Entry 3CME (X-ray diffraction, 2.95 A resolution); this record covers chains B and 0 of the 33 polymer chains in the assembly.

== Chain B ==
Name: 50S ribosomal protein L3P
From: Haloarcula marismortui
UniProt: P20279 (RL3_HALMA); residues 0-337 here correspond to UniProt positions 1-338 (UniProt number = residue number + 1)
Chain sequence (338 residues; row label = number of the first residue in the row; numbering starts at 0):
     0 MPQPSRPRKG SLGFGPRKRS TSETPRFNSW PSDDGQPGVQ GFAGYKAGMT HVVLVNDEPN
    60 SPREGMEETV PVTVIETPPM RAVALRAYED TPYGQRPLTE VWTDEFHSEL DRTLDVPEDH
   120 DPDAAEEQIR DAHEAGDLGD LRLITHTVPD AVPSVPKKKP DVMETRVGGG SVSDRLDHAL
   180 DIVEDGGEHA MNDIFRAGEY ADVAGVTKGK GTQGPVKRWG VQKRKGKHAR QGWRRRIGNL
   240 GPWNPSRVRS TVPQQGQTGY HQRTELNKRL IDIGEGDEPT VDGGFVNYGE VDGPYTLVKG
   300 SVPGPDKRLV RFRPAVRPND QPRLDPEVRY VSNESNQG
Not modelled in the structure: 0

== Chain 0 ==
Molecule: 50S ribosomal RNA
From: Haloarcula marismortui
Sequence (2923 nucleotides; row label = number of the first residue in the row):
     1 GUUGGCUACU AUGCCAGCUG GUGGAUUGCU CGGCUCAGGC GCUGAUGAAG GACGUGCCAA
    61 GCUGCGAUAA GCUGUGGGGA GCCGCACGGA GGCGAAGAAC CACAGAUUUC CGAAUGAGAA
   121 UCUCUCUAAC AAUUGCUUCG CGCAAUGAGG AACCCCGAGA ACUGAAACAU CUCAGUAUCG
   181 GGAGGAACAG AAAACGCAAC GUGAUGUCGU UAGUAACCGC GAGUGAACGC GAUACAGCCC
   241 AAACCGAAGC CCUCACGGGC AAUGUGGUGU CAGGGCUACC UCUCAUCAGC CGACCGUCUU
   301 CACGAAGUCU CUUGGAAUAG AGCGUGAUAC AGGGUGACAA CCCCGUACUG AAGACCAGUA
   361 CGCUGUGCGG UAGUGCCAGA GUAGCGGGGG UUGGAUAUCC CUCGCGAAUA ACGCAGGCAU
   421 CGACUGCGAA GGCUAAACAC AACCUGAGAC CGAUAGUGAA CAAGUAGUGU GAACGAACGC
   481 UGCAAAGUAC CCUCAGAAGG GAGGCGAAAU AGAGCAUGAA AUCAGUUGGC GAUCGAGCGA
   541 CAGGGCAUAC AAGGUCCCUU GACGAAUGAC CGAGACGCGA GUCUCCAGUA AGACUCACGG
   601 GAAGCCGAUG UUCUGUCGUA CGUUUUGAAA AACGAGCCAG GGAGUGUGUC UGUAUGGCAA
   661 GUCUAACCGG AGUAUCCGGG GAGGCACAGG GAAACCGACA UGGCCGCAGG GCUUUGCCCG
   721 AGGGCCGCCG UCUUCAAGGG CGGGGAGCCA UGUGGACACG ACCCGAAUCC GGACGAUCUA
   781 CGCAUGGACA AGAUGAAGCG UGCCGAAAGG CACGUGGAAG UCUGUUAGAG UUGGUGUCCU
   841 ACAAUACCCU CUCGUGAUCU AUGUGUAGGG GUGAAAGGCC CAUCGAGUCC GGCAACAGCU
   901 GGUUCCAAUC GAAACAUGUC GAAGCAUGAC CUCCGCCGAG GUAGUCUGUG AGGUAGAGCG
   961 ACCGAUUGGU GUGUCCGCCU CCGAGAGGAG UCGGCACACC UGUCAAACUC CAAACUUACA
  1021 GACGCUGUUU GACGCGGGGA UUCCGGUGCG CGGGGUAAGC CUGUGUACCA GGAGGGGAAC
  1081 AACCCAGAGA UAGGUUAAGG UCCCCAAGUG UGGAUUAAGU GUAAUCCUCU GAAGGUGGUC
  1141 UCGAGCCCUA GACAGCCGGG AGGUGAGCUU AGAAGCAGCU ACCCUCUAAG AAAAGCGUAA
  1201 CAGCUUACCG GCCGAGGUUU GAGGCGCCCA AAAUGAUCGG GACUCAAAUC CACCACCGAG
  1261 ACCUGUCCGU ACCACUCAUA CUGGUAAUCG AGUAGAUUGG CGCUCUAAUU GGAUGGAAGC
  1321 AGGGGCGAGA GCUCCUGUGG ACCGAUUAGU GACGAAAAUC CUGGCCAUAG UAGCAGCGAU
  1381 AGUCGGGUGA GAACCCCGAC GGCCUAAUGG AUAAGGGUUC CUCAGCACUG CUGAUCAGCU
  1441 GAGGGUUAGC CGGUCCUAAG UCUCACCGCA ACUCGACUGA GACGAAAUGG GAAACAGGUU
  1501 AAUAUUCCUG UGCCAUCAUG CAGUGAAAGU UGACGCCCUG GGGUCGAUCA CGCCGGGCAU
  1561 UCGCCCGGUC GAACCGUCCA ACUCCGUGGA AGCCGUAAUG GCAGGAAGCG GACGAACGGC
  1621 GGCAUAGGGA AACGUGAUUC AACCUGGGGC CCAUGAAAAG ACGAGCAUGA UGUCCGUACC
  1681 GAGAACCGAC ACAGGUGUCC AUGGCGGCGA AAGCCAAGGC CUGUCGGGAG CAACCAACGU
  1741 UAGGGAAUUC GGCAAGUUAG UCCCGUACCU UCGGAAGAAG GGAUGCCUGC UCCGGAACGG
  1801 AGCAGGUCGC AGUGACUCGG AAGCUCGGAC UGUCUAGUAA CAACAUAGGU GACCGCAAAU
  1861 CCGCAAGGAC UCGUACGGUC ACUGAAUCCU GCCCAGUGCA GGUAUCUGAA CACCUCGUAC
  1921 AAGAGGACGA AGGACCUGUC AACGGCGGGG GUAACUAUGA CCCUCUUAAG GUAGCGUAGU
  1981 ACCUUGCCGC AUCAGUAGCG GCUUGCAUGA AUGGAUUAAC CAGAGCUUCA CUGUCCCAAC
  2041 GUUGGGCCCG GUGAACUGUA CAUUCCAGUG CGGAGUCUGG AGACACCCAG GGGGAAGCGA
  2101 AGACCCUAUG GAGCUUUACU GCAGGCUGUC GCUGAGACGU GGUCGCCGAU GUGCAGCAUA
  2161 GGUAGGAGUC GUUACAGAGG UACCCGCGCU AGCGGGCCAC CCAGACAACA GUGAAAUACU
  2221 ACCCGUCGGU GACUGCGACU CUCACUCCGG GAGGAGGACA CCGAUAGCCG GGCAGUUUGA
  2281 CUGGGGCGGU ACGCGCUCGA AAAGAUAUCG AGCGCGCCCU AUGGUCAUCU CAGCCGGGAC
  2341 AGAGACCCGG CGAAGAGUGC AAGAGCAAAA GAUGACUUGA CAGUGUUCUU CCCAACGAGG
  2401 AACGCUGACG CGAAAGCGUG GUCUAGCGAA CCAAUUAGCC UGCUUGAUGC GGGCAAUUGA
  2461 UGACAGAAAA GCUACCCUAG GGAUAACAGA GUCGUCACUC GCAAGAGCAC AUAUCGACCG
  2521 AGUGGCUUGC UACCUCGAUG UCGGUUCCCU CCAUCCUGCC CGUGCAGAAG CGGGCAAGGG
  2581 UGAGGUUGUU CGCCUAUUAA AGGAGGUCGU GAGCUGGGUU UAGACCGUCG UGAGACAGGU
  2641 CGGCUGCUAU CUACUGGGUG UGUAAUGGUG UCUGACAAGA ACGACCGUAU AGUACGAGAG
  2701 GAACUACGGU UGGUGGCCAC UGGUGUACCG GUUGUUCGAG AGAGCACGUG CCGGGUAGCC
  2761 ACGCCACACG GGGUAAGAGC UGAACGCAUC UAAGCUCGAA ACCCACUUGG AAAAGAGACA
  2821 CCGCCGAGGU CCCGCGUACA AGACGCGGUC GAUAGACUCG GGGUGUGCGC GUCGAGGUAA
  2881 CGAGACGUUA AGCCCACGAG CACUAACAGA CCAAAGCCAU CAU
Not modelled in the structure: 1-9, 126-127, 715, 971-998, 1560, 1952-1963, 2137-2236, 2339-2343, 2665-2666, 2915-2923
Modified / non-standard residues: 1MA (6-hydro-1-methyladenosine-5'-monophosphate) at position 628, OMU (o2'-methyluridine 5'-monophosphate) at position 2587, OMG (o2'-methylguanosine-5'-monophosphate) at position 2588, UR3 (3-methyluridine-5'-monophoshate) at position 2619, PSU (pseudouridine-5'-monophosphate) at position 2621
Ion coordination: Na+ site 1: C40, G41; Na+ site 2: G56, A59, G61; Sr2+ site 1 near C85 (its only coordinating residue here); Na+ site 3: U107, U108; Na+ site 4: C130, U146; Mg2+ site 1: A165, C168; Na+ site 5: A165, A166; Mg2+ site 2 near A166 (its only coordinating residue here); Na+ site 6: U170, C218, G221; Na+ site 7: G196, A415, G416; Na+ site 8: U308, U335, C342 (shared with 2 residues of chain T); Na+ site 9: G386, U402; 34 more Na+ sites not listed; 15 more Sr2+ sites not listed; 15 more Mg2+ sites not listed
Ligand contacts: 6-aminohexanoic acid / phenylalanine: G2102, C2104, A2486, G2540, U2620, PSU_2621
What the authors report for this chain:
  - binding site for the 3-nt RNA strand: G2284, G2285, A2486, A2637
  - binding site for the 3-nt RNA strand: OMG_2588, U2589, U2590, G2618
  - conformationally variable residues (loop rearrangement): G2618 to U2620

== Chain B / chain 0 interface ==
Residue-residue contacts - 333 pairs, chain B then chain 0:
  Pro1(B) - C2591(0)  phosphate contact
  Gln2(B) - U2545(0)  hydrogen bond to the phosphate
  Gln2(B) - U2546(0)  base contact
  Pro3(B) - G2582(0)  phosphate contact
  Pro3(B) - A2583(0)  phosphate contact
  Ser4(B) - U2581(0)  phosphate contact
  Ser4(B) - G2582(0)  hydrogen bond to the phosphate
  Arg5(B) - C2547(0)  salt bridge to the phosphate
  Arg5(B) - C2548(0)  salt bridge to the phosphate
  Arg5(B) - U2581(0)  phosphate contact
  Pro6(B) - G2580(0)  phosphate contact
  Pro6(B) - U2581(0)  phosphate contact
  Pro6(B) - G2713(0)  sugar contact
  Arg7(B) - C2548(0)  hydrogen bond to the phosphate
  Arg7(B) - C2549(0)  salt bridge to the phosphate
  Arg7(B) - U2714(0)  phosphate contact
  Lys8(B) - C2547(0)  phosphate contact
  Lys8(B) - C2548(0)  hydrogen bond to the phosphate
  Lys8(B) - U2714(0)  phosphate contact
  Gly9(B) - A2681(0)  base contact
  Gly9(B) - U2714(0)  hydrogen bond to the phosphate
  Gly9(B) - G2715(0)  phosphate contact
  Ser10(B) - A2681(0)  hydrogen bond to the base
  Ser10(B) - U2714(0)  hydrogen bond to the phosphate
  Ser10(B) - G2715(0)  hydrogen bond to the phosphate
  Leu11(B) - C2549(0)  phosphate contact
  Leu11(B) - A2678(0)  hydrogen bond to the sugar
  Leu11(B) - G2679(0)  sugar contact
  Gly12(B) - A2678(0)  base contact
  Gly12(B) - G2679(0)  sugar contact
  Gly12(B) - U2807(0)  base contact
  Gly12(B) - U2808(0)  sugar contact
  Phe13(B) - U2714(0)  sugar contact
  Phe13(B) - G2715(0)  sugar contact
  Phe13(B) - U2807(0)  sugar contact
  Phe13(B) - U2808(0)  sugar contact
  Gly14(B) - U2808(0)  hydrogen bond to the sugar
  Gly14(B) - G2809(0)  sugar contact
  Pro15(B) - G2656(0)  phosphate contact
  Pro15(B) - G2809(0)  sugar contact
  Arg16(B) - G2656(0)  hydrogen bond to the phosphate
  Arg16(B) - G2715(0)  salt bridge to the phosphate
  Lys17(B) - G2656(0)  phosphate contact
  Lys17(B) - G2657(0)  phosphate contact
  Lys17(B) - G2809(0)  phosphate contact
  Lys17(B) - G2810(0)  salt bridge to the phosphate
  Arg18(B) - G2657(0)  hydrogen bond to the phosphate
  Arg18(B) - G2658(0)  salt bridge to the phosphate
  Arg18(B) - C2839(0)  hydrogen bond to the phosphate
  Arg18(B) - G2842(0)  hydrogen bond to the base
  Arg18(B) - A2843(0)  hydrogen bond to the base
  Thr20(B) - G2810(0)  hydrogen bond to the phosphate
  Glu22(B) - U2837(0)  base contact
  Arg25(B) - U2671(0)  salt bridge to the phosphate
  Arg25(B) - C2672(0)  salt bridge to the phosphate
  Asn27(B) - U2807(0)  hydrogen bond to the phosphate
  Asn27(B) - U2808(0)  phosphate contact
  Ser28(B) - C2806(0)  hydrogen bond to the phosphate
  Ser28(B) - U2807(0)  phosphate contact
  Lys45(B) - C2717(0)  hydrogen bond to the phosphate
  Lys45(B) - C2718(0)  salt bridge to the phosphate
  Met48(B) - C2717(0)  sugar contact
  Met48(B) - C2718(0)  sugar contact
  Met48(B) - A2719(0)  sugar contact
  Thr49(B) - A2719(0)  hydrogen bond to the sugar
  His50(B) - A2719(0)  hydrogen bond to the sugar
  Asn59(B) - C2707(0)  phosphate contact
  Asn59(B) - G2708(0)  sugar contact
  Pro70(B) - A2719(0)  base contact
  Pro70(B) - C2764(0)  sugar contact
  Arg85(B) - G2670(0)  base contact
  Arg85(B) - U2671(0)  hydrogen bond to the base
  Arg85(B) - C2672(0)  sugar contact
  Arg85(B) - C2819(0)  hydrogen bond to the base
  Tyr87(B) - C2672(0)  hydrogen bond to the sugar
  Tyr87(B) - U2673(0)  sugar contact
  Tyr92(B) - G2674(0)  sugar contact
  Tyr92(B) - G2815(0)  hydrogen bond to the base
  Gly93(B) - G2674(0)  phosphate contact
  Gln94(B) - U2673(0)  hydrogen bond to the sugar
  Gln94(B) - G2674(0)  hydrogen bond to the phosphate
  Arg95(B) - G2817(0)  hydrogen bond to the sugar
  Arg95(B) - A2818(0)  sugar contact
  Pro96(B) - C2672(0)  sugar contact
  Pro96(B) - A2818(0)  hydrogen bond to the sugar
  Pro96(B) - C2819(0)  sugar contact
  Leu97(B) - C2819(0)  phosphate contact
  Leu97(B) - A2820(0)  phosphate contact
  Thr98(B) - C2819(0)  phosphate contact
  Thr98(B) - A2820(0)  phosphate contact
  Glu99(B) - C2819(0)  hydrogen bond to the sugar
  Glu99(B) - A2820(0)  sugar contact
  Trp101(B) - A2820(0)  sugar contact
  Arg111(B) - G2847(0)  salt bridge to the phosphate
  Arg111(B) - G2848(0)  salt bridge to the phosphate
  Thr112(B) - U2669(0)  hydrogen bond to the sugar
  Thr112(B) - G2670(0)  sugar contact
  Leu113(B) - U2669(0)  sugar contact
  Leu113(B) - G2670(0)  sugar contact
  Asp114(B) - G2668(0)  hydrogen bond to the base
  Asp114(B) - U2669(0)  sugar contact
  Asp114(B) - C2821(0)  hydrogen bond to the sugar
  Asp114(B) - C2822(0)  sugar contact
  Asp114(B) - A2827(0)  phosphate contact
  Asp114(B) - G2828(0)  phosphate contact
  Val115(B) - C2821(0)  hydrogen bond to the sugar
  Val115(B) - C2822(0)  sugar contact
  Pro116(B) - C2821(0)  sugar contact
  Glu117(B) - C2821(0)  phosphate contact
  Glu117(B) - C2822(0)  hydrogen bond to the phosphate
  Asp118(B) - C2822(0)  hydrogen bond to the phosphate
  His119(B) - A2820(0)  phosphate contact
  His119(B) - C2821(0)  salt bridge to the phosphate
  Arg141(B) - C2672(0)  hydrogen bond to the phosphate
  Arg141(B) - U2673(0)  salt bridge to the phosphate
  Ile143(B) - U2671(0)  sugar contact
  Val154(B) - U2837(0)  base contact
  Pro155(B) - C2846(0)  sugar contact
  Pro155(B) - G2847(0)  sugar contact
  Pro155(B) - U2853(0)  phosphate contact
  Lys156(B) - U2837(0)  base contact
  Lys156(B) - C2846(0)  phosphate contact
  Lys156(B) - G2847(0)  phosphate contact
  Lys157(B) - G2847(0)  hydrogen bond to the phosphate
  Lys157(B) - G2848(0)  salt bridge to the phosphate
  Lys157(B) - G2851(0)  hydrogen bond to the phosphate
  Lys157(B) - A2852(0)  salt bridge to the phosphate
  Lys158(B) - C2846(0)  phosphate contact
  Lys158(B) - G2847(0)  hydrogen bond to the phosphate
  Val161(B) - G2670(0)  sugar contact
  Val161(B) - U2671(0)  sugar contact
  Met162(B) - U2671(0)  phosphate contact
  Met162(B) - C2672(0)  phosphate contact
  Glu163(B) - U2671(0)  hydrogen bond to the sugar
  Glu163(B) - C2672(0)  hydrogen bond to the phosphate
  Thr206(B) - G2716(0)  sugar contact
  Thr206(B) - C2717(0)  phosphate contact
  Lys207(B) - C2717(0)  hydrogen bond to the phosphate
  Lys207(B) - C2718(0)  salt bridge to the phosphate
  Lys207(B) - C2759(0)  salt bridge to the phosphate
  Lys207(B) - A2838(0)  phosphate contact
  Gly208(B) - A2838(0)  hydrogen bond to the phosphate
  Gly208(B) - C2839(0)  phosphate contact
  Lys209(B) - C2760(0)  salt bridge to the phosphate
  Lys209(B) - C2839(0)  phosphate contact
  Gly210(B) - C2839(0)  hydrogen bond to the phosphate
  Gly210(B) - A2840(0)  phosphate contact
  Thr211(B) - A1732(0)  hydrogen bond to the sugar
  Thr211(B) - A1733(0)  sugar contact
  Thr211(B) - A2840(0)  hydrogen bond to the phosphate
  Gln212(B) - A1732(0)  sugar contact
  Gln212(B) - A1733(0)  sugar contact
  Gly213(B) - A1733(0)  hydrogen bond to the phosphate
  Gly213(B) - C1734(0)  phosphate contact
  Val215(B) - A2039(0)  phosphate contact
  Lys216(B) - C2760(0)  salt bridge to the phosphate
  Arg217(B) - U2655(0)  hydrogen bond to the sugar
  Arg217(B) - G2656(0)  salt bridge to the phosphate
  Val220(B) - C2547(0)  phosphate contact
  Gln221(B) - A2038(0)  phosphate contact
  Gln221(B) - U2546(0)  sugar contact
  Gln221(B) - C2547(0)  hydrogen bond to the phosphate
  Lys222(B) - A2038(0)  hydrogen bond to the phosphate
  Lys222(B) - A2039(0)  phosphate contact
  Arg223(B) - G2613(0)  sugar contact
  Arg223(B) - C2614(0)  hydrogen bond to the sugar
  Lys224(B) - C2035(0)  phosphate contact
  Lys224(B) - C2036(0)  salt bridge to the phosphate
  Lys224(B) - C2037(0)  hydrogen bond to the phosphate
  Lys224(B) - A2038(0)  salt bridge to the phosphate
  Gly225(B) - U2034(0)  hydrogen bond to the phosphate
  Gly225(B) - C2035(0)  hydrogen bond to the phosphate
  Lys226(B) - U835(0)  phosphate contact
  Lys226(B) - C1750(0)  base contact
  Lys226(B) - G1751(0)  hydrogen bond to the base
  Lys226(B) - C1753(0)  base contact
  Lys226(B) - U2615(0)  phosphate contact
  Lys226(B) - G2616(0)  salt bridge to the phosphate
  His227(B) - G2544(0)  base contact
  His227(B) - C2614(0)  hydrogen bond to the sugar
  His227(B) - U2615(0)  hydrogen bond to the sugar
  Arg229(B) - U835(0)  salt bridge to the phosphate
  Arg229(B) - G836(0)  phosphate contact
  Arg229(B) - C1753(0)  hydrogen bond to the base
  Arg229(B) - A1754(0)  hydrogen bond to the sugar
  Gln230(B) - U835(0)  hydrogen bond to the phosphate
  Gln230(B) - G836(0)  sugar contact
  Gln230(B) - U837(0)  phosphate contact
  Gln230(B) - C2614(0)  phosphate contact
  Gln230(B) - U2615(0)  phosphate contact
  Gly231(B) - C1735(0)  sugar contact
  Gly231(B) - A1736(0)  phosphate contact
  Trp232(B) - C1735(0)  phosphate contact
  Trp232(B) - G2092(0)  hydrogen bond to the phosphate
  Trp232(B) - G2613(0)  hydrogen bond to the sugar
  Trp232(B) - C2614(0)  sugar contact
  Arg233(B) - C1735(0)  hydrogen bond to the phosphate
  Arg233(B) - A1736(0)  salt bridge to the phosphate
  Arg234(B) - C1734(0)  salt bridge to the phosphate
  Arg234(B) - C1735(0)  hydrogen bond to the phosphate
  Arg234(B) - A2039(0)  salt bridge to the phosphate
  Arg235(B) - C1734(0)  hydrogen bond to the sugar
  Arg235(B) - C1735(0)  sugar contact
  Arg235(B) - G2091(0)  hydrogen bond to the phosphate
  Arg235(B) - G2092(0)  salt bridge to the phosphate
  Ile236(B) - U2546(0)  sugar contact
  Ile236(B) - C2547(0)  sugar contact
  Gly237(B) - U2546(0)  hydrogen bond to the sugar
  Gly237(B) - G2613(0)  base contact
  Asn238(B) - G2093(0)  phosphate contact
  Asn238(B) - U2546(0)  base contact
  Asn238(B) - C2547(0)  hydrogen bond to the base
  Asn238(B) - G2609(0)  base contact
  Asn238(B) - U2610(0)  base contact
  Leu239(B) - G2091(0)  base contact
  Leu239(B) - G2092(0)  sugar contact
  Leu239(B) - G2093(0)  hydrogen bond to the phosphate
  Gly240(B) - G2093(0)  sugar contact
  Gly240(B) - G2609(0)  base contact
  Pro241(B) - G2093(0)  hydrogen bond to the sugar
  Pro241(B) - C2548(0)  base contact
  Pro241(B) - G2606(0)  base contact
  Pro241(B) - G2609(0)  sugar contact
  Trp242(B) - G2093(0)  hydrogen bond to the sugar
  Trp242(B) - G2094(0)  sugar contact
  Trp242(B) - A2096(0)  sugar contact
  Trp242(B) - U2539(0)  base contact
  Trp242(B) - U2607(0)  stacking on the base
  Trp242(B) - G2609(0)  hydrogen bond to the sugar
  Trp242(B) - U2610(0)  phosphate contact
  Asn243(B) - G2073(0)  base contact
  Asn243(B) - G2606(0)  hydrogen bond to the sugar
  Asn243(B) - U2607(0)  hydrogen bond to the phosphate
  Pro244(B) - U1234(0)  base contact
  Pro244(B) - C2066(0)  phosphate contact
  Pro244(B) - G2093(0)  sugar contact
  Ser245(B) - G2093(0)  hydrogen bond to the base
  Ser245(B) - G2094(0)  sugar contact
  Arg246(B) - U1234(0)  hydrogen bond to the base
  Arg246(B) - C2065(0)  hydrogen bond to the phosphate
  Arg246(B) - C2066(0)  salt bridge to the phosphate
  Arg246(B) - G2093(0)  base contact
  Arg246(B) - A2653(0)  sugar contact
  Val247(B) - G2093(0)  base contact
  Val247(B) - A2653(0)  hydrogen bond to the sugar
  Val247(B) - C2654(0)  sugar contact
  Arg248(B) - U1234(0)  hydrogen bond to the sugar
  Arg248(B) - C2548(0)  sugar contact
  Arg248(B) - C2549(0)  hydrogen bond to the sugar
  Arg248(B) - G2606(0)  base contact
  Arg248(B) - C2654(0)  sugar contact
  Ser249(B) - C2654(0)  phosphate contact
  Ser249(B) - U2655(0)  phosphate contact
  Thr250(B) - C2548(0)  hydrogen bond to the sugar
  Thr250(B) - C2549(0)  sugar contact
  Val251(B) - C2548(0)  sugar contact
  Pro252(B) - C2547(0)  phosphate contact
  Pro252(B) - C2548(0)  sugar contact
  Gln253(B) - G2090(0)  hydrogen bond to the base
  Gln253(B) - G2091(0)  hydrogen bond to the base
  Gln253(B) - C2654(0)  hydrogen bond to the sugar
  Gln253(B) - U2655(0)  hydrogen bond to the sugar
  Gln254(B) - A1733(0)  sugar contact
  Gln254(B) - G2090(0)  hydrogen bond to the sugar
  Gln254(B) - U2655(0)  hydrogen bond to the sugar
  Gln256(B) - G2656(0)  hydrogen bond to the sugar
  Gln256(B) - G2657(0)  sugar contact
  Gln256(B) - C2839(0)  hydrogen bond to the phosphate
  Tyr259(B) - A2838(0)  sugar contact
  Tyr259(B) - C2844(0)  sugar contact
  Gln261(B) - U2808(0)  hydrogen bond to the phosphate
  Gln261(B) - G2809(0)  phosphate contact
  Arg262(B) - G2715(0)  hydrogen bond to the phosphate
  Arg262(B) - G2716(0)  salt bridge to the phosphate
  Arg262(B) - U2808(0)  phosphate contact
  Thr263(B) - U2807(0)  hydrogen bond to the phosphate
  Thr263(B) - U2808(0)  hydrogen bond to the phosphate
  Glu264(B) - G2715(0)  hydrogen bond to the base
  Glu264(B) - G2716(0)  hydrogen bond to the sugar
  Glu264(B) - C2765(0)  base contact
  Leu265(B) - A2766(0)  hydrogen bond to the sugar
  Asn266(B) - A2766(0)  sugar contact
  Asn266(B) - C2767(0)  hydrogen bond to the phosphate
  Lys267(B) - C2765(0)  hydrogen bond to the sugar
  Asp281(B) - G2861(0)  hydrogen bond to the sugar
  Gly282(B) - G2860(0)  hydrogen bond to the base
  Gly282(B) - G2861(0)  hydrogen bond to the sugar
  Gly282(B) - G2898(0)  sugar contact
  Phe284(B) - C2897(0)  sugar contact
  Phe284(B) - G2898(0)  sugar contact
  Val285(B) - A2757(0)  phosphate contact
  Val285(B) - G2758(0)  phosphate contact
  Val285(B) - C2897(0)  sugar contact
  Asn286(B) - C2897(0)  hydrogen bond to the sugar
  Asn286(B) - G2898(0)  phosphate contact
  Tyr287(B) - G2898(0)  sugar contact
  Gly288(B) - G2898(0)  phosphate contact
  Glu289(B) - G2898(0)  sugar contact
  Glu289(B) - A2899(0)  sugar contact
  Lys298(B) - A2766(0)  salt bridge to the phosphate
  Gly299(B) - C2765(0)  sugar contact
  Ser300(B) - G2716(0)  hydrogen bond to the base
  Ser300(B) - C2717(0)  sugar contact
  Ser300(B) - C2765(0)  hydrogen bond to the base
  Val301(B) - C2717(0)  sugar contact
  Pro302(B) - G2716(0)  sugar contact
  Pro302(B) - C2717(0)  sugar contact
  Gly303(B) - C2717(0)  hydrogen bond to the phosphate
  Pro304(B) - U2837(0)  sugar contact
  Asp305(B) - C2718(0)  phosphate contact
  Asp305(B) - U2837(0)  sugar contact
  Lys306(B) - U2837(0)  salt bridge to the phosphate
  Arg307(B) - U2837(0)  hydrogen bond to the phosphate
  Arg307(B) - A2838(0)  salt bridge to the phosphate
  Arg312(B) - U2807(0)  salt bridge to the phosphate
  Arg316(B) - C2682(0)  salt bridge to the phosphate
  Arg316(B) - C2767(0)  hydrogen bond to the phosphate
  Arg316(B) - A2768(0)  hydrogen bond to the phosphate
  Arg316(B) - C2806(0)  sugar contact
  Asn318(B) - C2767(0)  hydrogen bond to the phosphate
  Asn318(B) - A2768(0)  hydrogen bond to the phosphate
  Ser334(B) - G2861(0)  hydrogen bond to the sugar
  Ser334(B) - G2862(0)  hydrogen bond to the phosphate
  Asn335(B) - A2719(0)  sugar contact
  Asn335(B) - A2757(0)  phosphate contact
  Gln336(B) - U2756(0)  phosphate contact
  Gln336(B) - A2757(0)  phosphate contact
  Gln336(B) - G2861(0)  hydrogen bond to the base
  Gln336(B) - G2862(0)  sugar contact
  Gln336(B) - C2897(0)  hydrogen bond to the base
  Gly337(B) - U2756(0)  hydrogen bond to the phosphate
  Gly337(B) - A2757(0)  hydrogen bond to the phosphate
  Gly337(B) - G2862(0)  phosphate contact
Also at the interface, not in a pair above, chain B (147 interface residues in all): Ser19, Glu57, Asp120, Ser153, Gly255, Thr257, His260, Gly283, Val315
Also at the interface, not in a pair above, chain 0 (125 interface residues in all): G834, A2089, A2095, A2680, C2720, G2823, G2845, G2863

== Overview ==
The interface between chain B and chain 0 involves 147 residues on one side and 125 on the other, with 117
hydrogen bonds, 35 salt bridges and 1 aromatic stacking contact. Polar pairs include Ser10(B)-A2681(0),
Arg18(B)-G2842(0) and Arg18(B)-A2843(0). The paper reports a binding site for the 3-nt RNA strand at G2284(0),
G2285(0) and A2486(0) among others; conformational variability at G2618(0).
Here chain B is 50S ribosomal protein L3P and chain 0 is 50S ribosomal RNA, both from Haloarcula marismortui.
Entry 3CME (The Structure of CA and CCA-PHE-CAP-BIO Bound to the Large Ribosomal Subunit of Haloarcula
Marismortui) was determined by X-ray diffraction (same publication as 3CMA).
